PDB entry 9G3K | X-ray diffraction, 1.55 A resolution | chains A and D of the 4 polymer chains in the assembly

# Chain A (and D)
Molecule: Fucose-binding lectin PA-IIL
From: Pseudomonas aeruginosa PAO1
Notes: chain D of this document is another copy of the same molecule, construct and numbering; everything in this record applies to it too
UniProtKB: Q9HYN5 (Q9HYN5_PSEAE); residues 1-114 here correspond to UniProt positions 2-115 (UniProt number = residue number + 1)
Sequence (114 residues; row label = number of the first residue in the row):
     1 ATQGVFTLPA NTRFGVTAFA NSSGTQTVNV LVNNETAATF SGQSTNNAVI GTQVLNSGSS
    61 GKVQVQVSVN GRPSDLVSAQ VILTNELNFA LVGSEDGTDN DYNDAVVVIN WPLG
Metal / ion sites: Ca2+ site 1: Asn-21, Asp-101, Asn-103, Asp-104 (shared with 1 residue of chain B); Ca2+ site 2: Glu-95, Asp-99, Asp-101, Asp-104; Ca2+ site 3: Gly-114 (shared with 4 residues of chain B)
Reported in the primary citation:
  - binding site for the ligand R7E: Ser-22, Ser-23, Gly-24, Ser-41, Thr-45, Val-69, Asn-70, Asp-96, Thr-98

# Interface between chain A and chain D
Contacting residue pairs - 17 pairs, chain A then chain D:
  Ala-1(A) / Thr-84(D)
  Thr-2(A) / Thr-84(D)  hydrogen bond (backbone-side chain)
  Val-5(A) / Asn-85(D)
  Phe-6(A) / Asn-85(D)
  Thr-7(A) / Asn-85(D)  hydrogen bond
  Ala-79(A) / Ile-82(D)
  Gln-80(A) / Gln-80(D)
  Gln-80(A) / Val-81(D)
  Gln-80(A) / Ile-82(D)  hydrogen bond (backbone-backbone)
  Val-81(A) / Gln-80(D)
  Ile-82(A) / Ala-79(D)
  Ile-82(A) / Gln-80(D)  hydrogen bond (backbone-backbone)
  Thr-84(A) / Ala-1(D)
  Thr-84(A) / Thr-2(D)  hydrogen bond (side chain-backbone)
  Asn-85(A) / Val-5(D)
  Asn-85(A) / Phe-6(D)
  Asn-85(A) / Thr-7(D)  hydrogen bond
Other interface residues (no listed pair), chain A (13 interface residues in all): Gln-3, Leu-83
Other interface residues (no listed pair), chain D (13 interface residues in all): Gln-3, Leu-83

# In short
The chain A/chain D interface involves 13 residues from each chain; the contacts include 6 hydrogen bonds.
Polar pairs include Thr-2(A)/Thr-84(D), Thr-7(A)/Asn-85(D) and Gln-80(A)/Ile-82(D). Asn-21(A), Asp-101(A),
Asn-103(A) and Asp-104(A) coordinate Ca2+ site 1. From the paper: a binding site for the ligand R7E at
Ser-22(A), Ser-23(A) and Gly-24(A) among others.
Both chains are Fucose-binding lectin PA-IIL (Pseudomonas aeruginosa PAO1). Entry 9G3K (LecB from PA01 in
complex with synthetic beta - fucosylamide) was determined by X-ray diffraction (same publication as 9G3L and
9H0Q).
